Entry 7M4U (electron microscopy, 2.71 A resolution); this record covers chains a and m of the 21 polymer chains in the assembly.

Chain a:
Molecule: 16s Ribosomal RNA
Source organism: Acinetobacter baumannii (strain AB0057)
Sequence (1544 nucleotides; row label = number of the first residue in the row):
     1 UUUAACUGAAGAGUUUGAUCAUGGCUCAGAUUGAACGCUGGCGGCAGGCU
    51 UAACACAUGCAAGUCGAGCGGGGGAAGGUAGCUUGCUACCGGACCUAGCG
   101 GCGGACGGGUGAGUAAUGCUUAGGAAUCUGCCUAUUAGUGGGGGACAACA
   151 UCUCGAAAGGGAUGCUAAUACCGCAUACGUCCUACGGGAGAAAGCAGGGG
   201 AUCUUCGGACCUUGCGCUAAUAGAUGAGCCUAAGUCGGAUUAGCUAGUUG
   251 GUGGGGUAAAGGCCUACCAAGGCGACGAUCUGUAGCGGGUCUGAGAGGAU
   301 GAUCCGCCACACUGGGACUGAGACACGGCCCAGACUCCUACGGGAGGCAG
   351 CAGUGGGGAAUAUUGGACAAUGGGGGGAACCCUGAUCCAGCCAUGCCGCG
   401 UGUGUGAAGAAGGCCUUAUGGUUGUAAAGCACUUUAAGCGAGGAGGAGGC
   451 UACUCUAGUUAAUACCUAGGGAUAGUGGACGUUACUCGCAGAAUAAGCAC
   501 CGGCUAACUCUGUGCCAGCAGCCGCGGUAAUACAGAGGGUGCGAGCGUUA
   551 AUCGGAUUUACUGGGCGUAAAGCGUGCGUAGGCGGCUUAUUAAGUCGGAU
   601 GUGAAAUCCCCGAGCUUAACUUGGGAAUUGCAUUCGAUACUGGUGAGCUA
   651 GAGUAUGGGAGAGGAUGGUAGAAUUCCAGGUGUAGCGGUGAAAUGCGUAG
   701 AGAUCUGGAGGAAUACCGAUGGCGAAGGCAGCCAUCUGGCCUAAUACUGA
   751 CGCUGAGGUACGAAAGCAUGGGGAGCAAACAGGAUUAGAUACCCUGGUAG
   801 UCCAUGCCGUAAACGAUGUCUACUAGCCGUUGGGGCCUUUGAGGCUUUAG
   851 UGGCGCAGCUAACGCGAUAAGUAGACCGCCUGGGGAGUACGGUCGCAAGA
   901 CUAAAACUCAAAUGAAUUGACGGGGGCCCGCACAAGCGGUGGAGCAUGUG
   951 GUUUAAUUCGAUGXAACGCGAAGAACCUUACCUGGCCUUGACAUACUAGA
  1001 AACUUUUCAGAGAUGGAUUGGUGCCUUCGGGAACCUAGAUACAGGUGCUG
  1051 CAUGGCUGUCGUCAGCUCGUGUCGUGAGAUGUUGGGUUAAGUCCCGCAAC
  1101 GAGCGCAACCCUUUUCCUUACUUGCCAGCAUUUCGGAUGGGAACUUUAAG
  1151 GAUACUGCCAGUGACAAACUGGAGGAAGGCGGGGACGACGUCAAGUCAUC
  1201 AUGGCCCUUACGGCCAGGGCUACACACGUGCUACAAUGGUCGGUACAAAG
  1251 GGUUGCUACACAGCGAUGUGAUGCUAAUCUCAAAAAGCCGAUCGUAGUCC
  1301 GGAUUGGAGUCUGCAACUCGACUCCAUGAAGUCGGAAUCGCUAGUAAUCG
  1351 CGGAUCAGAAUGCCGCGGUGAAUACGUUCCCGGGCCUUGUACACACCGCC
  1401 CGUCACACCAUGGGAGUUUGUUGCACCAGAAGUAGCUAGCCUAACUGCAA
  1451 AGAGGGCGGUUACCACGGUGUGGCCGAUGACUGGGGUGAAGUCGUAACAA
  1501 GGUAGCCGUAGGGGAACCUGCGGCUGGAUCACCUCCUUAACGAA
Disordered / not traced: 1-2, 1531-1544
Modified / non-standard residues: PSU (pseudouridine-5'-monophosphate) at position 513, 7MG (7N-methyl-8-hydroguanosine-5'-monophosphate) at position 524, 2MG (2N-methylguanosine-5'-monophosphate) at position 963, 5MC (5-methylcytidine-5'-monophosphate) at position 964, 2MG (2N-methylguanosine-5'-monophosphate) at position 1204, 4OC (4n,o2'-methylcytidine-5'-monophosphate) at position 1399, UR3 (3-methyluridine-5'-monophoshate) at position 1495, MA6 (6N-dimethyladenosine-5'-monophoshate) at position 1515, MA6 (6N-dimethyladenosine-5'-monophoshate) at position 1516
Differences from the reference sequence: conflict U1007 (C57026 in 1211343212), C1034 (U57053 in 1211343212)
Metal / ion sites: Mg2+ site 1 near G23 (its only coordinating residue here); Mg2+ site 2 near A55 (its only coordinating residue here); Mg2+ site 3: A112, G113, G285; Mg2+ site 4: G141, A193; Mg2+ site 5: A170, C171; Mg2+ site 6 near A191 (its only coordinating residue here); Mg2+ site 7: A219 (shared with 1 residue of chain t); Mg2+ site 8: G295, G555; Mg2+ site 9 near A296 (its only coordinating residue here); Mg2+ site 10 near G327 (its only coordinating residue here); Mg2+ site 11 near C348 (its only coordinating residue here); Mg2+ site 12: A506, A507; 38 more Mg2+ sites not listed
Ligand contacts: Eravacycline: 2MG_963, G1050, C1051, C1192, A1193, A1194, G1195

Chain m:
Name: 30S ribosomal protein S13
Source organism: Acinetobacter baumannii (strain AB0057)
UniProtKB: B7IA17 (RS13_ACIB5); residue numbers follow UniProt; this construct covers 1-118
Sequence (118 residues; row label = number of the first residue in the row):
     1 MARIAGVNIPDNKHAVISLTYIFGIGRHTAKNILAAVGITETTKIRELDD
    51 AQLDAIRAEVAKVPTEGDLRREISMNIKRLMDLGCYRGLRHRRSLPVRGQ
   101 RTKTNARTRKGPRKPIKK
Disordered / not traced: 1, 117-118

Chain a / chain m interface:
Contacting residue pairs (76; chain a residue first):
  G944(a) with Arg107(m), phosphate contact; Thr108(m), hydrogen bond to the phosphate
  C945(a) with Asn105(m), base contact; Ala106(m), phosphate contact; Arg107(m), hydrogen bond to the phosphate; Thr108(m), hydrogen bond to the phosphate
  A946(a) with Gln100(m), phosphate contact; Arg101(m), phosphate contact; Asn105(m), hydrogen bond to the base
  U947(a) with Arg101(m), salt bridge to the phosphate; Thr104(m), hydrogen bond to the base; Asn105(m), base contact
  G948(a) with Arg101(m), salt bridge to the phosphate
  U949(a) with Lys103(m), base contact
  G950(a) with Lys103(m), base contact
  G951(a) with Lys103(m), base contact
  A1222(a) with Arg101(m), phosphate contact; Thr102(m), hydrogen bond to the phosphate; Lys103(m), phosphate contact
  C1223(a) with Arg90(m), salt bridge to the phosphate; Thr102(m), hydrogen bond to the sugar; Lys103(m), base contact; Lys110(m), hydrogen bond to the sugar
  A1224(a) with Lys110(m), salt bridge to the phosphate; Lys114(m), hydrogen bond to the sugar; Pro115(m), sugar contact; Ile116(m), base contact
  C1225(a) with Lys103(m), hydrogen bond to the base; Arg107(m), salt bridge to the phosphate; Lys110(m), salt bridge to the phosphate; Arg113(m), phosphate contact; Lys114(m), hydrogen bond to the phosphate; Ile116(m), sugar contact
  A1226(a) with Arg113(m), salt bridge to the phosphate
  U1292(a) with His14(m), phosphate contact
  C1299(a) with Lys13(m), salt bridge to the phosphate; His14(m), hydrogen bond to the base; Ile17(m), base contact; Tyr21(m), hydrogen bond to the phosphate
  A1303(a) with Thr108(m), hydrogen bond to the sugar
  U1304(a) with Gln100(m), hydrogen bond to the phosphate; Thr108(m), sugar contact; Arg109(m), phosphate contact
  U1305(a) with His91(m), hydrogen bond to the phosphate; Pro96(m), phosphate contact; Val97(m), hydrogen bond to the phosphate; Arg98(m), base contact; Gln100(m), hydrogen bond to the phosphate; Arg109(m), salt bridge to the phosphate
  G1306(a) with Asn76(m), hydrogen bond to the sugar; Ile77(m), sugar contact; Leu80(m), phosphate contact; Arg87(m), salt bridge to the phosphate; His91(m), salt bridge to the phosphate; Arg98(m), salt bridge to the phosphate
  G1307(a) with Asn76(m), phosphate contact; Arg87(m), salt bridge to the phosphate
  U1318(a) with Tyr86(m), sugar contact
  C1319(a) with Tyr86(m), phosphate contact; Gly99(m), sugar contact
  G1320(a) with Arg98(m), phosphate contact
  C1325(a) with His28(m), salt bridge to the phosphate; Thr29(m), phosphate contact
  A1326(a) with Gly24(m), hydrogen bond to the phosphate; Ile25(m), hydrogen bond to the phosphate; Gly26(m), hydrogen bond to the phosphate; Arg27(m), phosphate contact; His28(m), phosphate contact; Thr29(m), hydrogen bond to the phosphate; Leu69(m), sugar contact
  U1327(a) with Ile22(m), phosphate contact; Phe23(m), phosphate contact; Gly24(m), hydrogen bond to the phosphate; Ile25(m), hydrogen bond to the phosphate; Gly26(m), phosphate contact
  G1328(a) with Phe23(m), phosphate contact
Other interface residues (no listed pair), chain a (32 interface residues in all): C1227, C1293, U1298, C1317, A1329
Other interface residues (no listed pair), chain m (42 interface residues in all): Lys44, Ile73, Leu95

Overview:
The interface between chain a and chain m involves 32 residues on one side and 42 on the other, with 25
hydrogen bonds and 14 salt bridges. Among the polar pairs are A946(a)-Asn105(m), U947(a)-Thr104(m) and
C1225(a)-Lys103(m). Ligands of chain a: Eravacycline.
Chain a is 16s Ribosomal RNA and chain m is 30S ribosomal protein S13, both from Acinetobacter baumannii
(strain AB0057); the structure, A. baumannii Ribosome-Eravacycline complex: 30S, was determined by electron
microscopy.
